PDB entry 7WT8 | electron microscopy, 3.60 A resolution | chains A and C of the 7 polymer chains in the assembly

[Chain A]
Name: Spike glycoprotein
From: Severe acute respiratory syndrome coronavirus 2
UniProtKB: P0DTC2 (SPIKE_SARS2); aligned to UniProt positions 1-1270 over residues 1-1270 (the alignment contains insertions or deletions, so no single offset holds)
Amino-acid sequence (1270 residues; each row starts with the number of its first residue; note: 2 numbers in that range are skipped by the numbering (no residue carries them; nothing is unmodelled there); a row labelled like 250A-250B holds insertion residues (250A, then the next letters in order)):
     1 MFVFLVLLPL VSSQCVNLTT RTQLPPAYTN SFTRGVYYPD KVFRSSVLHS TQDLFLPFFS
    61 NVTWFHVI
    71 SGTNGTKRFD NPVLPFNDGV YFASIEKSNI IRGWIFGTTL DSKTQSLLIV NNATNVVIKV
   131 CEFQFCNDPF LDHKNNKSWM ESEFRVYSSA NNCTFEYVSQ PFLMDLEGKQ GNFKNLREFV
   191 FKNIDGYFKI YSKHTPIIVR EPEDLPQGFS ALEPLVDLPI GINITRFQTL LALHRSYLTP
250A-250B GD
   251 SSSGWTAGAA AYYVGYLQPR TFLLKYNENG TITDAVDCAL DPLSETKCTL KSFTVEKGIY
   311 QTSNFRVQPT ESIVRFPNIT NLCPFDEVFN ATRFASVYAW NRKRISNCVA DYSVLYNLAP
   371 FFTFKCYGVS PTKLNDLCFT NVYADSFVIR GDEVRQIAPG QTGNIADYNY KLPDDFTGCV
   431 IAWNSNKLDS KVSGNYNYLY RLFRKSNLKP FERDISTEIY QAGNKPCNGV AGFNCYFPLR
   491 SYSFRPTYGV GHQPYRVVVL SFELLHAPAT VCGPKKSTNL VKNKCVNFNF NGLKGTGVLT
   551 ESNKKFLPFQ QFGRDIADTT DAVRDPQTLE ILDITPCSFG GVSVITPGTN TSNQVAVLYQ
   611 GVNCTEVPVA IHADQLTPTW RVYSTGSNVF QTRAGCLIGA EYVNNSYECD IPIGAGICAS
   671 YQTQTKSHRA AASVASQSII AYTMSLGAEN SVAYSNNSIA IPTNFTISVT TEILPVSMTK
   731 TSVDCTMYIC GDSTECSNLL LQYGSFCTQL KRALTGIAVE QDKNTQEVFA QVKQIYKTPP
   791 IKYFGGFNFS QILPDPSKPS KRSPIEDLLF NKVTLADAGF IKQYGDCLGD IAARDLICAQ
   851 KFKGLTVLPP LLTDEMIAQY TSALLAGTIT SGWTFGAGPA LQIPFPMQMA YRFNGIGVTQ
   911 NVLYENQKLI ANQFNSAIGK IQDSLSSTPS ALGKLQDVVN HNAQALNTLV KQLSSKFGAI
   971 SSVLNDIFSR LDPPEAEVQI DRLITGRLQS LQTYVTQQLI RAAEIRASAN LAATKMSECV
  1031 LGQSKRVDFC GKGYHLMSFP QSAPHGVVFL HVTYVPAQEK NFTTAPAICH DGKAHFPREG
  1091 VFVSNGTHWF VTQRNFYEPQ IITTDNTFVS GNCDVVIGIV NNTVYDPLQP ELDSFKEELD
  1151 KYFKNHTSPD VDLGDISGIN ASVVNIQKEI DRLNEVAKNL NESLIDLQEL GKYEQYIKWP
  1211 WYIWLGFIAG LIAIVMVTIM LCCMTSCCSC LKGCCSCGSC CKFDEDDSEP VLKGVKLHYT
Not modelled in the structure: 1-13, 71-76, 243-250, 250A-250B, 674-685, 826-845, 1160-1270
Disulfides: Cys15-Cys136, Cys131-Cys163, Cys288-Cys298, Cys333-Cys358, Cys376-Cys429, Cys388-Cys522, Cys477-Cys485, Cys614-Cys646, Cys659-Cys668, Cys735-Cys757, Cys740-Cys746, Cys1029-Cys1040, Cys1079-Cys1123
Covalent attachments: N-acetylglucosamine (NAG) linked to Asn17, Asn61, Asn162, Asn279, Asn328, Asn340, Asn600, Asn613, Asn654, Asn706, Asn714, Asn798, Asn1071, Asn1095, Asn1131
Construct notes: variant Val67 (Ala in P0DTC2), Ile95 (Thr in P0DTC2), Asp142 (Gly in P0DTC2), Ile208 (Leu212 in P0DTC2), Asp336 (Gly339 in P0DTC2), Leu368 (Ser371 in P0DTC2), Pro370 (Ser373 in P0DTC2), Phe372 (Ser375 in P0DTC2), Asn414 (Lys417 in P0DTC2), Lys437 (Asn440 in P0DTC2), Ser443 (Gly446 in P0DTC2), Asn474 (Ser477 in P0DTC2), Lys475 (Thr478 in P0DTC2), Ala481 (Glu484 in P0DTC2), Arg490 (Gln493 in P0DTC2), Ser493 (Gly496 in P0DTC2), Arg495 (Gln498 in P0DTC2), Tyr498 (Asn501 in P0DTC2), His502 (Tyr505 in P0DTC2), Lys544 (Thr547 in P0DTC2), Gly611 (Asp614 in P0DTC2), Tyr652 (His655 in P0DTC2), Lys676 (Asn679 in P0DTC2), His678 (Pro681 in P0DTC2), Ala680 (Arg683 in P0DTC2), Ala682 (Arg685 in P0DTC2), Lys761 (Asn764 in P0DTC2), Tyr793 (Asp796 in P0DTC2), Lys853 (Asn856 in P0DTC2), His951 (Gln954 in P0DTC2), Lys966 (Asn969 in P0DTC2), Phe978 (Leu981 in P0DTC2); insertion (211-213); engineered mutation Pro814 (Phe817 in P0DTC2), Pro889 (Ala892 in P0DTC2), Pro896 (Ala899 in P0DTC2), Pro939 (Ala942 in P0DTC2), Pro983 (Lys986 in P0DTC2), Pro984 (Val987 in P0DTC2)
Swiss-Prot annotation at these positions:
  - lipidation (S-palmitoyl cysteine): Cys1240, Cys1247, Cys1250
  - glycosylation (N-linked (GlcNAc...) asparagine): Asn17 (complex), Asn61 (hybrid), Asn331 (complex), Asn603 (hybrid)

[Chain C]
Name: Spike glycoprotein
From: Severe acute respiratory syndrome coronavirus 2
UniProtKB: P0DTC2 (SPIKE_SARS2); aligned to UniProt positions 1-1270 over residues 1-1268 (the alignment contains insertions or deletions, so no single offset holds)
Amino-acid sequence (1270 residues; numbered 1 to 1268 plus 4 insertion-coded residues; 2 numbers in that range are skipped by the numbering (no residue carries them; nothing is unmodelled there); the number before each row is that of its first residue; a row labelled like 248A-248D holds insertion residues (248A, then the next letters in order)):
     1 MFVFLVLLPL VSSQCVNLTT RTQLPPAYTN SFTRGVYYPD KVFRSSVLHS TQDLFLPFFS
    61 NVTWFHVI
    71 SGTNGTKRFD NPVLPFNDGV YFASIEKSNI IRGWIFGTTL DSKTQSLLIV NNATNVVIKV
   131 CEFQFCNDPF LDHKNNKSWM ESEFRVYSSA NNCTFEYVSQ PFLMDLEGKQ GNFKNLREFV
   191 FKNIDGYFKI YSKHTPIIVR EPEDLPQGFS ALEPLVDLPI GINITRFQTL LALHRSYL
248A-248D TPGD
   249 SSSGWTAGAA AYYVGYLQPR TFLLKYNENG TITDAVDCAL DPLSETKCTL KSFTVEKGIY
   309 QTSNFRVQPT ESIVRFPNIT NLCPFDEVFN ATRFASVYAW NRKRISNCVA DYSVLYNLAP
   369 FFTFKCYGVS PTKLNDLCFT NVYADSFVIR GDEVRQIAPG QTGNIADYNY KLPDDFTGCV
   429 IAWNSNKLDS KVSGNYNYLY RLFRKSNLKP FERDISTEIY QAGNKPCNGV AGFNCYFPLR
   489 SYSFRPTYGV GHQPYRVVVL SFELLHAPAT VCGPKKSTNL VKNKCVNFNF NGLKGTGVLT
   549 ESNKKFLPFQ QFGRDIADTT DAVRDPQTLE ILDITPCSFG GVSVITPGTN TSNQVAVLYQ
   609 GVNCTEVPVA IHADQLTPTW RVYSTGSNVF QTRAGCLIGA EYVNNSYECD IPIGAGICAS
   669 YQTQTKSHRA AASVASQSII AYTMSLGAEN SVAYSNNSIA IPTNFTISVT TEILPVSMTK
   729 TSVDCTMYIC GDSTECSNLL LQYGSFCTQL KRALTGIAVE QDKNTQEVFA QVKQIYKTPP
   789 IKYFGGFNFS QILPDPSKPS KRSPIEDLLF NKVTLADAGF IKQYGDCLGD IAARDLICAQ
   849 KFKGLTVLPP LLTDEMIAQY TSALLAGTIT SGWTFGAGPA LQIPFPMQMA YRFNGIGVTQ
   909 NVLYENQKLI ANQFNSAIGK IQDSLSSTPS ALGKLQDVVN HNAQALNTLV KQLSSKFGAI
   969 SSVLNDIFSR LDPPEAEVQI DRLITGRLQS LQTYVTQQLI RAAEIRASAN LAATKMSECV
  1029 LGQSKRVDFC GKGYHLMSFP QSAPHGVVFL HVTYVPAQEK NFTTAPAICH DGKAHFPREG
  1089 VFVSNGTHWF VTQRNFYEPQ IITTDNTFVS GNCDVVIGIV NNTVYDPLQP ELDSFKEELD
  1149 KYFKNHTSPD VDLGDISGIN ASVVNIQKEI DRLNEVAKNL NESLIDLQEL GKYEQYIKWP
  1209 WYIWLGFIAG LIAIVMVTIM LCCMTSCCSC LKGCCSCGSC CKFDEDDSEP VLKGVKLHYT
Not modelled in the structure: 1-13, 71-76, 243-248, 248A-248D, 672-683, 824-843, 1158-1268
Disulfides: Cys15-Cys136, Cys131-Cys163, Cys286-Cys296, Cys331-Cys356, Cys374-Cys427, Cys386-Cys520, Cys475-Cys483, Cys612-Cys644, Cys657-Cys666, Cys733-Cys755, Cys738-Cys744, Cys1027-Cys1038, Cys1077-Cys1121
Covalent attachments: N-acetylglucosamine (NAG) linked to Asn17, Asn61, Asn122, Asn162, Asn277, Asn326, Asn338, Asn598, Asn611, Asn652, Asn704, Asn712, Asn796, Asn1069, Asn1093, Asn1129
Construct notes: variant Val67 (Ala in P0DTC2), Ile95 (Thr in P0DTC2), Asp142 (Gly in P0DTC2), Ile208 (Leu212 in P0DTC2), Asp334 (Gly339 in P0DTC2), Leu366 (Ser371 in P0DTC2), Pro368 (Ser373 in P0DTC2), Phe370 (Ser375 in P0DTC2), Asn412 (Lys417 in P0DTC2), Lys435 (Asn440 in P0DTC2), Ser441 (Gly446 in P0DTC2), Asn472 (Ser477 in P0DTC2), Lys473 (Thr478 in P0DTC2), Ala479 (Glu484 in P0DTC2), Arg488 (Gln493 in P0DTC2), Ser491 (Gly496 in P0DTC2), Arg493 (Gln498 in P0DTC2), Tyr496 (Asn501 in P0DTC2), His500 (Tyr505 in P0DTC2), Lys542 (Thr547 in P0DTC2), Gly609 (Asp614 in P0DTC2), Tyr650 (His655 in P0DTC2), Lys674 (Asn679 in P0DTC2), His676 (Pro681 in P0DTC2), Ala678 (Arg683 in P0DTC2), Ala680 (Arg685 in P0DTC2), Lys759 (Asn764 in P0DTC2), Tyr791 (Asp796 in P0DTC2), Lys851 (Asn856 in P0DTC2), His949 (Gln954 in P0DTC2), Lys964 (Asn969 in P0DTC2), Phe976 (Leu981 in P0DTC2); insertion (211-213); engineered mutation Pro812 (Phe817 in P0DTC2), Pro887 (Ala892 in P0DTC2), Pro894 (Ala899 in P0DTC2), Pro937 (Ala942 in P0DTC2), Pro981 (Lys986 in P0DTC2), Pro982 (Val987 in P0DTC2)
Small-molecule neighbours: N-acetylglucosamine (NAG; 2-acetamido-2-deoxy-beta-D-glucopyranose): Lys552, Lys553, Leu555, Gln558
Swiss-Prot annotation at these positions:
  - lipidation (S-palmitoyl cysteine): Cys1238, Cys1245, Cys1248
  - glycosylation (N-linked (GlcNAc...) asparagine): Asn17 (complex), Asn61 (hybrid), Asn329 (complex), Asn601 (hybrid)

[How chain A and chain C interact]
Pairs across the interface - 124 pairs, chain A then chain C:
  Asn314(A) - Asp732(C)
  Asn314(A) - Met735(C)
  Arg316(A) - Thr734(C)
  Arg316(A) - Asp740(C)
  Lys544(A) - Asn973(C)
  Lys544(A) - Ser977(C)
  Gly545(A) - Asn973(C)
  Lys555(A) - Phe43(C)
  Phe556(A) - Phe43(C)  hydrophobic
  Phe559(A) - Tyr38(C)  hydrophobic
  Phe559(A) - Lys41(C)
  Phe559(A) - Glu223(C)
  Phe559(A) - Pro224(C)  hydrophobic
  Gln560(A) - Lys41(C)
  Gln560(A) - Val42(C)  hydrogen bond (side chain-backbone)
  Gln560(A) - Phe43(C)
  Gln560(A) - Gly278(C)
  Gln561(A) - Lys41(C)  hydrogen bond (backbone-backbone)
  Phe562(A) - Lys41(C)  hydrogen bond (backbone-backbone)
  Phe562(A) - Val42(C)
  Phe562(A) - Phe43(C)  hydrogen bond (backbone-backbone)
  Gly563(A) - Phe43(C)
  Arg564(A) - Val42(C)
  Arg564(A) - Phe43(C)  hydrogen bond (backbone-backbone)
  Ile566(A) - Gln848(C)
  Ile566(A) - Asn955(C)
  Ile566(A) - Val958(C)  hydrophobic
  Ile566(A) - Lys959(C)
  Ala567(A) - Val958(C)  hydrophobic
  Ala567(A) - Ser962(C)
  Asp568(A) - Ser962(C)
  Phe589(A) - Met735(C)  hydrophobic
  Phe589(A) - Phe850(C)
  Ala644(A) - Pro857(C)  hydrophobic
  Pro662(A) - Leu859(C)  hydrophobic
  Gly664(A) - Leu859(C)
  Ala665(A) - Pro858(C)
  Ala665(A) - Leu859(C)
  Gly666(A) - Leu859(C)  hydrogen bond (backbone-backbone)
  Gly666(A) - Met864(C)
  Met694(A) - Leu859(C)  hydrophobic
  Met694(A) - Met864(C)  hydrophobic
  Leu696(A) - Lys781(C)
  Leu696(A) - Ile783(C)
  Leu696(A) - Met864(C)  hydrophobic
  Leu696(A) - Gln867(C)
  Leu696(A) - Tyr868(C)  hydrophobic
  Gly697(A) - Lys781(C)
  Ala698(A) - Lys781(C)
  Ala698(A) - Gln782(C)
  Ala698(A) - Ile783(C)
  Glu699(A) - Ile783(C)
  Glu699(A) - Lys785(C)
  Asn700(A) - Gln782(C)  hydrogen bond
  Asn700(A) - Ile783(C)  hydrogen bond (backbone-backbone)
  Asn700(A) - Tyr784(C)
  Ser701(A) - Lys785(C)  hydrogen bond
  Val702(A) - Tyr784(C)  hydrophobic
  Ala703(A) - Gln890(C)
  Tyr704(A) - Tyr791(C)
  Tyr704(A) - Phe792(C)  hydrophobic
  Tyr704(A) - Thr878(C)
  Tyr704(A) - Ile891(C)
  Tyr704(A) - Pro892(C)  hydrophobic
  Tyr704(A) - Phe893(C)  hydrogen bond (side chain-backbone)
  Ser705(A) - Pro892(C)
  Asn706(A) - Pro892(C)
  Ser708(A) - Gln890(C)
  Ser708(A) - Ile891(C)
  Ser708(A) - Pro892(C)
  Ile709(A) - Gln890(C)
  Ile709(A) - Ile891(C)  hydrophobic
  Ala710(A) - Leu889(C)
  Ala710(A) - Gln890(C)
  Pro712(A) - Leu889(C)
  Gln954(A) - Arg760(C)
  Gln962(A) - Ser753(C)  hydrogen bond
  Gln962(A) - Phe754(C)
  Ser965(A) - Gln750(C)
  Ser965(A) - Tyr751(C)  hydrogen bond (side chain-backbone)
  Lys966(A) - Gln750(C)
  Phe967(A) - Phe754(C)  hydrophobic
  Gly968(A) - Gln750(C)
  Ala969(A) - Gln750(C)
  Arg992(A) - Val986(C)
  Gln999(A) - Phe754(C)
  Ser1000(A) - Phe754(C)
  Thr1003(A) - Gln1000(C)
  Ile1010(A) - Leu1007(C)  hydrophobic
  Glu1014(A) - Arg1014(C)  salt bridge
  Lys1035(A) - Lys1033(C)
  Arg1036(A) - Thr1022(C)
  Arg1036(A) - Glu1026(C)  salt bridge
  Arg1036(A) - Arg1034(C)
  Val1037(A) - Ser1025(C)  hydrogen bond (backbone-side chain)
  Val1037(A) - Glu1026(C)
  Asp1038(A) - Ser1025(C)
  Lys1042(A) - Gly884(C)
  Pro1066(A) - Ala885(C)
  Pro1066(A) - Pro887(C)
  Ala1067(A) - Pro887(C)
  Glu1069(A) - Pro887(C)
  Glu1069(A) - Leu889(C)
  Asn1071(A) - Gln890(C)
  Thr1074(A) - Met895(C)
  Pro1076(A) - Tyr912(C)  hydrophobic
  Phe1086(A) - Gln908(C)
  Phe1086(A) - Tyr912(C)  hydrophobic
  Phe1086(A) - Glu913(C)
  Pro1087(A) - Gln908(C)  hydrogen bond (backbone-side chain)
  Gly1090(A) - Tyr899(C)  hydrogen bond (backbone-side chain)
  Val1091(A) - Tyr899(C)
  Arg1104(A) - Ile891(C)
  Arg1104(A) - Tyr899(C)
  Phe1118(A) - Thr907(C)
  Ser1120(A) - Asn909(C)  hydrogen bond
  Val1125(A) - Glu913(C)
  Val1126(A) - Tyr912(C)  hydrophobic
  Val1126(A) - Gln915(C)
  Leu1138(A) - Glu1139(C)
  Leu1142(A) - Leu1140(C)  hydrophobic
  Phe1153(A) - Tyr1150(C)
  Phe1153(A) - Phe1151(C)  hydrophobic
  His1156(A) - His1154(C)  hydrogen bond
Also at the interface, not in a pair above, chain A (91 interface residues in all): Gln52, Pro319, Asn537, Thr546, Leu557, Thr569, Cys587, Gln610, Ile667, Asn707, Thr958, Thr1006, Gln1007, Gly1043, Tyr1044, Gly1121, Lys1146
Also at the interface, not in a pair above, chain C (94 interface residues in all): Arg44, Thr279, Asn746, Leu749, Gly752, Gln757, Pro787, Lys851, Gly852, Thr854, Leu856, Leu860, Thr861, Trp881, Gly886, Pro894, Leu961, Val971, Glu985, Asp989, Thr993, Gln997, Thr1004, Leu1029, Glu1106, Leu1147

[Summary]
91 residues of chain A face 94 of chain C across their interface; the contacts include 17 hydrogen bonds and 2
salt bridges. Among the polar pairs are Glu1014(A)-Arg1014(C), Arg1036(A)-Glu1026(C) and Gln560(A)-Val42(C).
Ligands of chain C: N-acetylglucosamine.
Chain A and chain C are both Spike glycoprotein (Severe acute respiratory syndrome coronavirus 2); the
structure, SARS-CoV-2 Omicron variant spike in complex with Fab 9A8 (State 2), was determined by electron
microscopy together with 7WT7 and 7WT9 from the same study.
